PDB entry 5NT2 | X-ray diffraction, 4.26 A resolution (low resolution: residue-level contacts below are approximate; hydrogen-bond / salt-bridge calls are withheld) | chains D and A of the 8 polymer chains in the assembly

[Chain D]
Protein: Non-structural protein 1
Source organism: Influenza A virus (strain A/Puerto Rico/8/1934 H1N1)
UniProtKB: P03496 (NS1_I34A1); residue numbers follow UniProt; this construct covers 1-230
Sequence (233 residues; numbered -2 to 230; the number before each row is that of its first residue; numbers below 1 keep their minus sign (Gly-2 is residue -2)):
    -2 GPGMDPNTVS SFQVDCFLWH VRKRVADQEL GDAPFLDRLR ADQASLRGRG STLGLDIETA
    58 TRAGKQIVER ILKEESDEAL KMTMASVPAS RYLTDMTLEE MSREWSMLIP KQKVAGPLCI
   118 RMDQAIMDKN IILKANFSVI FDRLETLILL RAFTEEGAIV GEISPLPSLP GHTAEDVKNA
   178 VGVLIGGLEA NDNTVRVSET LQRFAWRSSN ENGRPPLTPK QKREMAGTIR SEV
Disordered / not traced: -2 to 3, 204-230
Differences from the reference sequence: expression tag (-2 to 0); engineered mutation Ala38 (Arg in P03496), Ala41 (Lys in P03496), Ala187 (Trp in P03496); variant Glu101 (Asp in P03496)
Reported in the primary citation:
  - mutagenesis - R35A: unchanged signaling
  - mutagenesis - Y89A/L95A/S99A: unchanged signaling in response to interferon response
  - mutagenesis - R140A (Kd 24.1 uM): unchanged binding to E3 ubiquitin/ISG15 ligase TRIM25 (chain A)
  - mutagenesis - L95A/S99A (Kd 125 uM): decreased binding to E3 ubiquitin/ISG15 ligase TRIM25 (chain A)

[Chain A]
Protein: E3 ubiquitin/ISG15 ligase TRIM25
Source organism: Homo sapiens
Notes: EC 6.3.2.-, 2.3.2.27
UniProtKB: Q14258 (TRI25_HUMAN); residue numbers follow UniProt; this construct covers 190-379
Sequence (193 residues; each row starts with the number of its first residue):
   187 GPGSLSQASA DLEATLRHKL TVMYSQINGA SRALDDVRNR QQDVRMTANR KVEQLQQEYT
   247 EMKALLDASE TTSTRKIKEE EKRVNSKFDT IYQILLKKKS EIQTLKEEIE QSLTKRDEFE
   307 FLEKASKLRG ISTKPVYIPE VELNHKLIKG IHQSTIDLKN ELKQCIGRLQ ELTPSSGDPG
   367 EHDPASTHKS TRP
Disordered / not traced: 187-189, 363-379
Differences from the reference sequence: expression tag (187-189); variant Leu358 (Pro in Q14258)

[Interface between chain D and chain A]
Contacting residue pairs (6; chain D residue first):
  Thr143(D) with Lys264(A)
  Leu166(D) with Glu265(A)
  Pro167(D) with Glu265(A)
  His169(D) with Lys264(A)
  Thr170(D) with Thr260(A)
  Asp173(D) with Thr257(A)
Also at the interface, not in a pair above, chain D (8 interface residues in all): Glu142, Gly168
Also at the interface, not in a pair above, chain A (5 interface residues in all): Arg261

[Summary]
8 residues of chain D face 5 of chain A across their interface. The paper reports that L95A/S99A of chain D
reduce binding to E3 ubiquitin/ISG15 ligase TRIM25 (chain A); R35A of chain D leaves signaling unchanged; 4
substitutions were tested in all.
Here chain D is Non-structural protein 1 (Influenza A virus (strain A/Puerto Rico/8/1934 H1N1)) and chain A is
E3 ubiquitin/ISG15 ligase TRIM25 (Homo sapiens). Entry 5NT2 (Complex of influenza A NS1 with TRIM25 coiled
coil domain) was determined by X-ray diffraction, deposited together with 6FLM, 6FLN and 5NT1.
